Entry 9B6Q (electron microscopy, 2.77 A resolution); this record covers chains C and H of the 8 polymer chains in the assembly.

# Chain C
Molecule: Capsid protein VP1
Source organism: Adeno-associated virus
UniProtKB: Q6JC22 (Q6JC22_9VIRU); numbering as in UniProt (aligned over 203-736)
Chain sequence (534 residues; each row starts with the number of its first residue):
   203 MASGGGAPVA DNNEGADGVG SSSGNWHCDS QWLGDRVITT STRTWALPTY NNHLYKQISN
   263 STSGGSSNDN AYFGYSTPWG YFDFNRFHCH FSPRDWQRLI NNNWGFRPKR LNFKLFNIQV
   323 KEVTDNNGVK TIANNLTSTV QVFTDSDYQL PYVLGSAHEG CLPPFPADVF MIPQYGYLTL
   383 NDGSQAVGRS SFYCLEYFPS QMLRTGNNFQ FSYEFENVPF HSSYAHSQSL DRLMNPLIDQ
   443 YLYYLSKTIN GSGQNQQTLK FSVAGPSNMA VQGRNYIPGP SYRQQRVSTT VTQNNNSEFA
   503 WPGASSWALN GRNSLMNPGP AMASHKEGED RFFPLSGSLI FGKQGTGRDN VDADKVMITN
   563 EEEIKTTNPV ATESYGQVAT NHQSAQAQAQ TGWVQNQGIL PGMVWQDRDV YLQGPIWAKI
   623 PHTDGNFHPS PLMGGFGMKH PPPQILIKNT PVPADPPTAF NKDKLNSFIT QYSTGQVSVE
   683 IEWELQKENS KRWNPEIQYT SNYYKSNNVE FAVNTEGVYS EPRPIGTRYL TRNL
Unresolved in the structure: 203-218, 326-333, 656-667
Reported in the primary citation:
  - mutagenesis - Q588R: abolished binding to Fab1-1

# Chain H
Molecule: Fab1-4 heavy chain
Source organism: Homo sapiens
Chain sequence (130 residues; numbered 20 to 149; the number before each row is that of its first residue):
    20 QVQVVESGAE VKKPGASVKV SCKASGYAFT TYYMHWVRQA PGQGLEWMGL INPSGDSITY
    80 AQRFQGRVTM TKDTSTSTVY MELSSLRSED TAIYYCARDP NVAFYYGSGN YYKDNAMDVW
   140 GQGTTVTVSS
Cystine bridges: C41-C115

# How chain C and chain H interact
Residue-residue contacts - 38 pairs, chain C then chain H:
  T491(C) - P119(H)
  T491(C) - V121(H)
  T491(C) - A122(H)
  T492(C) - P119(H)
  T492(C) - N120(H)  hydrogen bond
  V493(C) - T50(H)
  V493(C) - Y51(H)  hydrophobic
  V493(C) - P119(H)  hydrogen bond (backbone-backbone)
  V493(C) - V121(H)  hydrophobic
  H527(C) - Y124(H)  hydrogen bond
  D532(C) - Y124(H)
  D532(C) - Y131(H)  hydrogen bond
  K545(C) - Y125(H)  hydrogen bond
  D554(C) - P72(H)
  D554(C) - S73(H)
  A555(C) - V121(H)  hydrophobic
  A555(C) - A122(H)  hydrophobic
  D556(C) - Y52(H)  hydrogen bond
  D556(C) - N71(H)
  D556(C) - P72(H)
  D556(C) - V121(H)  hydrogen bond (backbone-backbone)
  K557(C) - N71(H)
  K557(C) - S73(H)
  K557(C) - D75(H)  salt bridge
  M559(C) - Y125(H)
  I560(C) - Y125(H)
  N562(C) - Y124(H)
  N562(C) - Y125(H)  hydrogen bond (side chain-backbone)
  N562(C) - G126(H)
  E564(C) - Y124(H)
  N704(C) - N129(H)  hydrogen bond
  K707(C) - Q81(H)  hydrogen bond
  E712(C) - Y130(H)  hydrogen bond
  R725(C) - Y125(H)
  R725(C) - G126(H)  hydrogen bond (side chain-backbone)
  R725(C) - G128(H)  hydrogen bond (side chain-backbone)
  R725(C) - Y130(H)
  P726(C) - Y125(H)
Also at the interface, not in a pair above, chain C (24 interface residues in all): T494, V558, I699, P724, Y731
Also at the interface, not in a pair above, chain H (23 interface residues in all): T49, F123, S127, D137
Interface features reported in the paper:
  - epitope / paratope residues, chain C: D532(C)

# Summary
24 residues of chain C face 23 of chain H across their interface; the contacts include 13 hydrogen bonds and 1
salt bridge. Polar pairs include K557(C)-D75(H), T492(C)-N120(H) and H527(C)-Y124(H). The paper reports that
Q588R of chain C abolishes binding to Fab1-1; the epitope/paratope residue D532(C).
Chain C is Capsid protein VP1 (Adeno-associated virus) and chain H is Fab1-4 heavy chain (Homo sapiens); the
structure, Fab1-4 in complex with the capsid of Adeno-associated virus type 9, was determined by electron
microscopy (same publication as 9B6N, 9B6O, 9B6R, 9B6S, 9B6T, 9B7K and 9 further entries).
